8TVQ - chains A and N of the 14 polymer chains in the assembly; structure by electron microscopy, 4.60 A resolution (low resolution: residue-level contacts below are approximate; hydrogen-bond / salt-bridge calls are withheld).

== Chain A ==
Name: DNA-directed RNA polymerase II subunit RPB1
From: Saccharomyces cerevisiae
Notes: EC 2.7.7.6
Reference sequence: P04050 (RPB1_YEAST); residues 1-1733 here = UniProt positions 1-1733
Chain sequence (1733 residues; numbered 1 to 1733; the number before each row is that of its first residue):
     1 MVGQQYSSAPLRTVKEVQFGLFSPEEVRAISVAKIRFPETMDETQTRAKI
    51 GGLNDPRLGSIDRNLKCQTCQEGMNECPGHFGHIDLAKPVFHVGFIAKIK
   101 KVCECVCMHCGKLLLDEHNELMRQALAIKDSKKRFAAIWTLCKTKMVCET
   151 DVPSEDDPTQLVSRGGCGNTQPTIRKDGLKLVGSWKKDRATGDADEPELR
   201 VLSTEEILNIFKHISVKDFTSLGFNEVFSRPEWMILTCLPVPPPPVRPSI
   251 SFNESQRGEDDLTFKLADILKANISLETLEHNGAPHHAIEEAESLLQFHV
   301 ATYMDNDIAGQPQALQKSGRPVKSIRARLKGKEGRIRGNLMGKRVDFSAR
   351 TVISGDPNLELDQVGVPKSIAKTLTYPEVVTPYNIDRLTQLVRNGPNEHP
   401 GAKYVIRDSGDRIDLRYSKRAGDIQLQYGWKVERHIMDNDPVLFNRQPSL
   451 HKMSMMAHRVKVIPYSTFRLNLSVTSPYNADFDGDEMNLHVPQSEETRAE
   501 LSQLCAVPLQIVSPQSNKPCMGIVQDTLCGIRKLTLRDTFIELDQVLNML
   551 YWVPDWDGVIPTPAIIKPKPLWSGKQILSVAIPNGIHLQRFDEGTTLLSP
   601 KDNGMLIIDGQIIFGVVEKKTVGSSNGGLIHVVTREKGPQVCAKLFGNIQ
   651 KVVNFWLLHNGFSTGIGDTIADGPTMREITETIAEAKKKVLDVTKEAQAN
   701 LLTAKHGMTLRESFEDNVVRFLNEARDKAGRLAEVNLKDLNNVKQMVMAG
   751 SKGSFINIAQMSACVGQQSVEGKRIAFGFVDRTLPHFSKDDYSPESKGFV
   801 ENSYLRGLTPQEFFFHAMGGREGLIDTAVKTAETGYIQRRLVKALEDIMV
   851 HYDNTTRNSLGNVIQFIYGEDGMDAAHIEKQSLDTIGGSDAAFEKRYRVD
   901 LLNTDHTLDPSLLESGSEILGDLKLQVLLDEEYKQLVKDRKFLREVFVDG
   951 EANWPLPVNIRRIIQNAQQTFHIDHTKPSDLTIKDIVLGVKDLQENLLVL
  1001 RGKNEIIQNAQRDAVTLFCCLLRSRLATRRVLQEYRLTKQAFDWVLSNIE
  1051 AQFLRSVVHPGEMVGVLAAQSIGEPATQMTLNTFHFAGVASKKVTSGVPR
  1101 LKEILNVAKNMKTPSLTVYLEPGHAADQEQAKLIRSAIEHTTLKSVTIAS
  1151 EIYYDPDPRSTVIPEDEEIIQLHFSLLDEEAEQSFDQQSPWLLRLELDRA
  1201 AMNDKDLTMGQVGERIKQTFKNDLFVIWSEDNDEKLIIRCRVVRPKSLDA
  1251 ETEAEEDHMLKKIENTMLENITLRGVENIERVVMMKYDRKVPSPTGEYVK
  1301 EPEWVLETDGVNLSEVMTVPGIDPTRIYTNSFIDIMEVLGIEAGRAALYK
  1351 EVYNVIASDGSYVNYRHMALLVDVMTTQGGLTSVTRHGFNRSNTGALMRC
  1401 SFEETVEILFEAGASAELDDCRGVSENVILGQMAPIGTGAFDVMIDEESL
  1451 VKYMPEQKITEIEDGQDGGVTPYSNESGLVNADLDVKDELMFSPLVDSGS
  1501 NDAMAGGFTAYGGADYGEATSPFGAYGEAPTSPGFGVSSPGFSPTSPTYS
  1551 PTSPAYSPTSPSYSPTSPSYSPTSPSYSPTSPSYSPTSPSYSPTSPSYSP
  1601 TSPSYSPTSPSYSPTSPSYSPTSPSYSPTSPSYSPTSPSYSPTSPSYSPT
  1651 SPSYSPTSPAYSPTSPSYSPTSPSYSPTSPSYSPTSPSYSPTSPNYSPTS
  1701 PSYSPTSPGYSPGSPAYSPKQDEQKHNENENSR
Not modelled in the structure: 1-7, 42-44, 188-198, 1079-1096, 1158-1187, 1221-1224, 1243-1256, 1444-1733
Swiss-Prot annotation at these positions:
  - region: Pro-248 to Asp-260 (Lid loop), Asn-306 to Lys-323 (Rudder loop), Pro-810 to Glu-822 (Bridging helix)
  - binding site (Zn(2+)): Cys-67, Cys-70, Cys-77, His-80, Cys-107, Cys-110, Cys-148, Cys-167
  - binding site (Mg(2+)): Asp-481, Asp-483, Asp-485
  - modified residue: Thr-1471 (Phosphothreonine)
  - cross-link (Glycyl lysine isopeptide (Lys-Gly)): Lys-695 (interchain with G-Cter in ubiquitin), Lys-1246 (interchain with G-Cter in ubiquitin), Lys-1350 (interchain with G-Cter in ubiquitin)
Bound ions: Zn2+ site 1: Cys-67, Cys-77; Zn2+ site 2: Met-108, Cys-110, Cys-167; Mg2+: Asp-483, Asp-485 (shared with 1 residue of chain R)

== Chain N ==
Molecule: NTS (47-nt DNA)
Sequence (47 nucleotides; each row starts with the number of its first residue):
     1 CTAGTTGATCTCATATTTCATTCCTACTCAGGAGAAGGAGCAGAGCG
Not modelled in the structure: 47

== How chain A and chain N interact ==
Residue-residue contacts (5):
  Trp-139(A) / DG37(N)
  Arg-175(A) / DG38(N)
  Ala-1108(A) / DG34(N)
  His-1387(A) / DG34(N)
  His-1387(A) / DA35(N)
Also at the interface, not in a pair above, chain A (6 interface residues in all): Asn-1106, Lys-1109

== In short ==
6 residues of chain A face 4 of chain N across their interface. Cys-67(A) and Cys-77(A) form the Zn2+ site 1.
Met-108(A), Cys-110(A) and Cys-167(A) coordinate Zn2+ site 2. UniProt lists 8 Zn2+-binding residues and 3
Mg2+-binding residues on chain A.
Chain A is DNA-directed RNA polymerase II subunit RPB1 (Saccharomyces cerevisiae) and chain N is NTS (47-nt
DNA); the structure, Cryo-EM structure of CPD stalled 10-subunit Pol II in complex with Rad26, was determined
by electron microscopy, deposited together with 8TUG, 8TVP, 8TVS, 8TVV, 8TVW, 8TVX and 8TVY.
